Entry 5WP9 (electron microscopy, 4.22 A resolution (low resolution: residue-level contacts below are approximate; hydrogen-bond / salt-bridge calls are withheld)); this record covers chains A and G of the 16 polymer chains in the assembly.

Chain A (and G):
Molecule: Dynamin-1-like protein
Source organism: Homo sapiens
Notes: EC 3.6.5.5; chain G of this document is another copy of the same molecule, construct and numbering; everything in this record applies to it too
UniProtKB: O00429 (DNM1L_HUMAN), isoform O00429-3; residues 1-710 here = UniProt positions 1-710
Chain sequence (710 residues; each row starts with the number of its first residue):
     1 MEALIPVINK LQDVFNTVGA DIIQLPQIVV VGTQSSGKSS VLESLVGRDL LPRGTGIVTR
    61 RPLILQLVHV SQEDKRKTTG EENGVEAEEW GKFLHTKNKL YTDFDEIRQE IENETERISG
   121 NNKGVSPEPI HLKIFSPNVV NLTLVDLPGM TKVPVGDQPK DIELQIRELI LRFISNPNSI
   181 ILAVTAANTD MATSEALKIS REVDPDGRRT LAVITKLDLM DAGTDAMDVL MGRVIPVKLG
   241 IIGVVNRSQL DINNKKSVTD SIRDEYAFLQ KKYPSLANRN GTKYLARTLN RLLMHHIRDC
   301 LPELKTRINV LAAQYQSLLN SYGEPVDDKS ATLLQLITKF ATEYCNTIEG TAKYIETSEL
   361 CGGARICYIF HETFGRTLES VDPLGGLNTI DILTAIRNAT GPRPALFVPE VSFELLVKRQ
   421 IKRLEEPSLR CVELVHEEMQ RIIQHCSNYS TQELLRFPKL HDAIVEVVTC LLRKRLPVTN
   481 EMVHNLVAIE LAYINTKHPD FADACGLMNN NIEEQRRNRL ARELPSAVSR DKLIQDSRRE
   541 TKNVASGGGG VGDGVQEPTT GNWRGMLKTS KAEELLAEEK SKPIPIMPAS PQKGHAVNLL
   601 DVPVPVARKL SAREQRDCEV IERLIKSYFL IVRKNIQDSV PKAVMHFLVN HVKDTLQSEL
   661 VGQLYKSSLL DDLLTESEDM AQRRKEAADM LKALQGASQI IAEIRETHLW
Unresolved in the structure: 74-86, 504-610
UniProt features mapped onto this chain:
  - region: Gly-32 to Ser-39 (G1 motif), Val-58 to Arg-60 (G2 motif), Asp-146 to Gly-149 (G3 motif), Thr-215 to Asp-218 (G4 motif), Val-245 to Ser-248 (G5 motif)
  - binding site (GTP): Gly-32 to Ser-40, Thr-215 to Asp-221, Asn-246 to Gln-249
  - modified residue: Met-1 (N-acetylmethionine), Ser-529 (Phosphoserine)
  - cross-link (Glycyl lysine isopeptide (Lys-Gly)): Lys-532 (interchain with G-Cter in SUMO), Lys-568 (interchain with G-Cter in SUMO)
  - natural variant: Glu-2 (E2A: In OPA5), Ser-36 (S36G: In EMPF1), Ala-192 (A192E: In OPA5), Gly-362 (G362D: In EMPF1; uncertain significance; G362S: In EMPF1), Ala-395 (A395D: In EMPF1), Arg-403 (R403C: In EMPF1), Leu-406 (L406S: In EMPF1)
  - mutagenesis: Gln-34 (Q34A: Abolishes GTP hydrolysis), Lys-38 (K38A: Loss of GTPase activity. Impairs mitochondrial division and induces changes in peroxisome morphology. No effect on oligomerization. Increase in sumoylation by SUMO3 ...), Ser-39 (S39A: Abolishes GTP hydrolysis; S39I: Decreased localization to the perinuclear region; S39N: Reduces peroxisomal abundance), Val-41 (V41F: Temperature-sensitive. Impairs mitochondrial division), Thr-59 (T59A: Abolishes GTP hydrolysis. Impairs mitochondrial division. Reduces peroxisomal abundance), Asp-146 (D146A: Abolishes GTP hydrolysis), Gly-149 (G149A: Abolishes GTP hydrolysis), Asp-190 (D190A: Unable to homooligomerize. Unable to associate with MIEF2 into filaments forming the tubular structures that wrap around the scission site), Lys-216 (K216A: Abolishes GTP hydrolysis), Asp-218 (D218A: Abolishes GTP hydrolysis), Asp-221 (D221A: Unable to homooligomerize. Unable to associate with MIEF2 into filaments forming the tubular structures that wrap around the scission site), Gly-281 (G281D: Temperature-sensitive. Impairs mitochondrial division), 12 further mutagenesis entries in UniProt
Metal / ion sites: Mg2+: Ser-39, Thr-59 (together with GMP-PCP)
Small-molecule neighbours: GMP-PCP (GCP; phosphomethylphosphonic acid guanylate ester): Thr-33, Gln-34, Ser-35, Ser-36, Gly-37, Lys-38, Ser-39, Ser-40, Pro-52, Arg-53, Gly-54, Thr-55, Gly-56, Ile-57, Val-58, Thr-59, Leu-147, Gly-149, Thr-215, Lys-216, Asp-218, Leu-219, Val-244, Val-245, Asn-246, Arg-247, Ser-248, Gln-249, Ile-252
Reported in the primary citation:
  - disease-associated variants - G362D: abolished binding to Mitochondrial dynamics protein MID49
  - post-translational modification sites: Ser-611 (citing earlier work)
  - mutagenesis - D221A: abolished binding to Mitochondrial dynamics protein MID49
  - disease-associated variants - G363D (citing earlier work)

Interface between chain A and chain G:
Pairs across the interface (41):
  Cys-367(A) / Lys-497(G)
  His-371(A) / Asn-495(G)
  His-371(A) / Lys-497(G)
  Met-482(A) / Ile-489(G)
  Ala-488(A) / His-646(G)
  Ile-489(A) / Met-482(G)
  Ile-489(A) / Lys-642(G)
  Ile-489(A) / Ala-643(G)
  Ile-489(A) / His-646(G)
  Ile-489(A) / Phe-647(G)
  Glu-490(A) / Lys-642(G)
  Ala-492(A) / Lys-642(G)
  Ala-492(A) / His-646(G)
  Ala-492(A) / Asn-650(G)
  Tyr-493(A) / Lys-642(G)
  Tyr-493(A) / Met-645(G)
  Asn-495(A) / His-371(G)
  Asn-495(A) / Asp-638(G)
  Lys-497(A) / Cys-367(G)
  Lys-497(A) / His-371(G)
  His-498(A) / Asp-638(G)
  Pro-499(A) / Lys-634(G)
  Asp-500(A) / Lys-634(G)
  Tyr-628(A) / Lys-642(G)
  Lys-634(A) / Pro-499(G)
  Lys-634(A) / Asp-500(G)
  Asn-635(A) / Asn-635(G)
  Asp-638(A) / Asn-495(G)
  Asp-638(A) / His-498(G)
  Lys-642(A) / Ile-489(G)
  Lys-642(A) / Glu-490(G)
  Lys-642(A) / Ala-492(G)
  Lys-642(A) / Tyr-493(G)
  Lys-642(A) / Tyr-628(G)
  Ala-643(A) / Ile-489(G)
  Met-645(A) / Tyr-493(G)
  His-646(A) / Ala-488(G)
  His-646(A) / Ile-489(G)
  His-646(A) / Ala-492(G)
  Phe-647(A) / Ile-489(G)
  Asn-650(A) / Ala-492(G)
Other interface residues (no listed pair), chain A (26 interface residues in all): Asn-485, Leu-486, Ser-639
Other interface residues (no listed pair), chain G (26 interface residues in all): Asn-485, Leu-486, Ser-639

In short:
The chain A/chain G interface involves 26 residues from each chain. Bound to chain A: GMP-PCP. Curated
annotation (UniProt) lists 20 GTP-binding residues and 27 mutagenesis sites on chain A. The paper reports that
G362D and D221A of chain A abolish binding to Mitochondrial dynamics protein MID49; a modification site at
Ser-611(A).
Both chains are Dynamin-1-like protein (Homo sapiens). Entry 5WP9 (Structural Basis of Mitochondrial Receptor
Binding and Constriction by Dynamin-Related Protein 1) was determined by electron microscopy.
